9E41 - chains B and C of the 6 polymer chains in the assembly; structure by electron microscopy, 2.83 A resolution.

[Chain B]
Protein: Membrane Protei
Source organism: Deer tick virus
Reference sequence: Q8VBK7 (Q8VBK7_9FLAV); residues 1-75 here correspond to UniProt positions 204-278 (UniProt number = residue number + 203)
Amino-acid sequence (75 residues; row label = number of the first residue in the row):
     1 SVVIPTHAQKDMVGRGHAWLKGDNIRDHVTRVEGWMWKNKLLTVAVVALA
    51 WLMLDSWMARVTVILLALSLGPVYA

[Chain C]
Protein: E glycoprotein
Source organism: Deer tick virus
Reference sequence: Q8VBK7 (Q8VBK7_9FLAV); residues 1-494 here correspond to UniProt positions 279-772 (UniProt number = residue number + 278)
Amino-acid sequence (494 residues; numbered 1 to 494; the number before each row is that of its first residue):
     1 TRCTHLENRDFVTGVQGTTRVSLVLELGGCVTITAEGKPSIDVWLEDIFQ
    51 ESPAETREYCLHAKLSNTKVEARCPTTGPATLPEEHQANMVCKRDQSDRG
   101 WGNHCGFFGKGSIVACAKFECEEAKKAVGHVYDSTKITYVVKVEPHTGDY
   151 QAANETNENRKTAQFTVASEKVILDLGDYGDVSLTCKVASGIDVAQTVVM
   201 SLGSSKDHLPSAWQLHRDWFEDLALPWKHKDNQDWNSVEKLVEFGPPHAV
   251 KMDIFNLGDQTAVLLKSLAGVPLASVDNQKYHLKSGHVTCDVGLEKLKLK
   301 GTTYSMCDKTKFKWKRVPVDSGHDTVVMEVSYTGSDKPCRIPVRAVAHGV
   351 PTINVAMLITPNPTIETSGGGFIEMQLPPGDNIIYVGDLSQQWFQKGSTI
   401 GRMFEKTRKGLERLSVVGEHAWDFGSVGGILSSVGKAIHTVLGGAFNTLF
   451 GGVGFIPKMLLGVALVWLGLNARNPTMSMTFLAVGALTLMMTMG
Differences from the reference sequence: conflict D175 (Asn453 in Q8VBK7), L215 (Val493 in Q8VBK7), L414 (Phe692 in Q8VBK7), I438 (Val716 in Q8VBK7), A486 (Val764 in Q8VBK7)
Disulfides: C3-C30, C60-C121, C74-C105, C92-C116, C186-C290, C307-C339
Ligand contacts: palmitoyl-linoleoyl phosphatidylcholine (CPL; 1-palmitoyl-2-linoleoyl-sn-glycero-3-phosphocholine): L411, L414, S415, V417, G418, W422, H439, L442, F446, M490, M491, M493

[How chain B and chain C interact]
Contacting residue pairs (15):
  S1(B) - K266(C)
  V2(B) - K266(C)  hydrogen bond (backbone-side chain)
  H17(B) - H248(C)
  W19(B) - F255(C)  hydrophobic
  L20(B) - E243(C)
  D23(B) - E243(C)
  K38(B) - D222(C)  salt bridge
  L41(B) - T448(C)
  L42(B) - L449(C)
  L42(B) - F450(C)  hydrophobic
  L42(B) - V453(C)  hydrophobic
  L49(B) - L468(C)  hydrophobic
  Y74(B) - I456(C)
  Y74(B) - P457(C)
  A75(B) - G454(C)
Also at the interface, not in a pair above, chain B (15 interface residues in all): W35, N39, G71
Also at the interface, not in a pair above, chain C (20 interface residues in all): P246, P247, L257, G452, F455, L461, F481

[In short]
15 residues of chain B and 20 residues of chain C are in contact; the contacts include 1 hydrogen bond and 1
salt bridge. Polar contacts include K38(B)-D222(C) and V2(B)-K266(C). Ligands of chain C: palmitoyl-linoleoyl
phosphatidylcholine.
Chain B is Membrane Protei and chain C is E glycoprotein, both from Deer tick virus; the structure, Asymmetric
unit of yPOWV, was determined by electron microscopy.
